Entry 8K60 (electron microscopy, 3.40 A resolution); this record covers chains G and J of the 11 polymer chains in the assembly.

== Chain G ==
Molecule: Non-template strand DNA for AfsS promoter
Sequence (59 nucleotides; each row starts with the number of its first residue; numbers below 1 keep their minus sign (DC-2 is residue -2)):
    -2 CCGGAGCGTTCAGCGTTCGTTTATCTCCCCCTGGTATAATGGGAGCTGTC
    48 ACGGATGCA
Not modelled in the structure: -2 to 0

== Chain J ==
Molecule: Regulatory protein AfsR
Source organism: Streptomyces coelicolor (strain ATCC BAA-471 / A3(2) / M145)
UniProtKB: P25941 (AFSR_STRCO); residue numbers follow UniProt; this construct covers 1-993
Chain sequence (993 residues; each row starts with the number of its first residue):
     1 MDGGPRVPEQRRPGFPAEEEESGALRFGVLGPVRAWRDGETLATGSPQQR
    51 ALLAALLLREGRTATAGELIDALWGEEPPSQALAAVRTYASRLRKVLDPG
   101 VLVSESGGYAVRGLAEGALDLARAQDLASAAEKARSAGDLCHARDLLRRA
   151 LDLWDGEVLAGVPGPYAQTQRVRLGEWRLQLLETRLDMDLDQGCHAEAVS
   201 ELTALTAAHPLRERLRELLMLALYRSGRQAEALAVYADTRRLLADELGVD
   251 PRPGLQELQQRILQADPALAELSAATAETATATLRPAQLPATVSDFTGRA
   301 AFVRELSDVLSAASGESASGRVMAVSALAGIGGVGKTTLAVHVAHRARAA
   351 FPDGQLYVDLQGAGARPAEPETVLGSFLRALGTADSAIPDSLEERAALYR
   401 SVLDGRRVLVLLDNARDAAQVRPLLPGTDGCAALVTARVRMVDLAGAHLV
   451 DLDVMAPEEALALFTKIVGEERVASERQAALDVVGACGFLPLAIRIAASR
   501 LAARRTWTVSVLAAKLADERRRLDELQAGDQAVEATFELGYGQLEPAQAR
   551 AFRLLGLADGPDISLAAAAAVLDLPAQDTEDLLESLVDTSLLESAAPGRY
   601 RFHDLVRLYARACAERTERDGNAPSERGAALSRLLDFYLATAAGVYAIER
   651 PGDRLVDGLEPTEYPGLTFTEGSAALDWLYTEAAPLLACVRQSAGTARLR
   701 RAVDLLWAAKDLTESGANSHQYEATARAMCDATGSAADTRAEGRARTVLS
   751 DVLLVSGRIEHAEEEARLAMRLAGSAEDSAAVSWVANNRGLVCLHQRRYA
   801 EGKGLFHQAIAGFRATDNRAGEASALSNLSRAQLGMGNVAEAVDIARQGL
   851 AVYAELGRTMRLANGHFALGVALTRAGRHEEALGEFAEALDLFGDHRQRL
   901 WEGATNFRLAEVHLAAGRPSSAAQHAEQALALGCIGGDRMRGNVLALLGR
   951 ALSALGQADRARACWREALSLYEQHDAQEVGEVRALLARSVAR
Not modelled in the structure: 1-22, 272-993
Swiss-Prot annotation at these positions:
  - DNA-binding region: Ala17 to Gly113 (OmpR/PhoB-type), Gln796 to Ala811 (H-T-H motif), Gln974 to Ala988 (H-T-H motif)
  - binding site (ATP): Gly330 to Thr337

== Chain G / chain J interface ==
Contacting residue pairs - 9 pairs, chain G then chain J:
  DG5(G) - Ser46(J)  hydrogen bond to the phosphate
  DG5(G) - Pro47(J)  phosphate contact
  DT6(G) - Ser46(J)  hydrogen bond to the phosphate
  DT6(G) - Gln48(J)  phosphate contact
  DT7(G) - Pro79(J)  phosphate contact
  DT7(G) - Thr88(J)  base contact
  DT7(G) - Tyr89(J)  base contact
  DT7(G) - Arg92(J)  base contact
  DC8(G) - Gln81(J)  phosphate contact
Other interface residues (no listed pair), chain G (5 interface residues in all): DC4
Other interface residues (no listed pair), chain J (10 interface residues in all): Trp74, Ser80

== Summary ==
The interface between chain G and chain J involves 5 residues on one side and 10 on the other; the contacts
include 2 hydrogen bonds. Polar pairs include DG5(G)-Ser46(J) and DT6(G)-Ser46(J). UniProt lists a DNA-binding
region and 8 ATP-binding residues on chain J.
Chain G is Non-template strand DNA for AfsS promoter and chain J is Regulatory protein AfsR (Streptomyces
coelicolor (strain ATCC BAA-471 / A3(2) / M145)); the structure, Cryo-EM structure of Streptomyces coelicolor
transcription initiation complex with the global transcription factor AfsR, was determined by electron
microscopy.
